Entry 4AIM (X-ray diffraction, 3.30 A resolution); this record covers chains A and C.

Chain A:
Protein: Polyribonucleotide nucleotidyltransferase
Source organism: Caulobacter vibrioides
Notes: EC 2.7.7.8
UniProt: Q9AC32 (PNP_CAUCR); residue numbers follow UniProt; this construct covers 1-712
Sequence (726 residues; each row starts with the number of its first residue; numbers below 1 keep their minus sign (Met-13 is residue -13)):
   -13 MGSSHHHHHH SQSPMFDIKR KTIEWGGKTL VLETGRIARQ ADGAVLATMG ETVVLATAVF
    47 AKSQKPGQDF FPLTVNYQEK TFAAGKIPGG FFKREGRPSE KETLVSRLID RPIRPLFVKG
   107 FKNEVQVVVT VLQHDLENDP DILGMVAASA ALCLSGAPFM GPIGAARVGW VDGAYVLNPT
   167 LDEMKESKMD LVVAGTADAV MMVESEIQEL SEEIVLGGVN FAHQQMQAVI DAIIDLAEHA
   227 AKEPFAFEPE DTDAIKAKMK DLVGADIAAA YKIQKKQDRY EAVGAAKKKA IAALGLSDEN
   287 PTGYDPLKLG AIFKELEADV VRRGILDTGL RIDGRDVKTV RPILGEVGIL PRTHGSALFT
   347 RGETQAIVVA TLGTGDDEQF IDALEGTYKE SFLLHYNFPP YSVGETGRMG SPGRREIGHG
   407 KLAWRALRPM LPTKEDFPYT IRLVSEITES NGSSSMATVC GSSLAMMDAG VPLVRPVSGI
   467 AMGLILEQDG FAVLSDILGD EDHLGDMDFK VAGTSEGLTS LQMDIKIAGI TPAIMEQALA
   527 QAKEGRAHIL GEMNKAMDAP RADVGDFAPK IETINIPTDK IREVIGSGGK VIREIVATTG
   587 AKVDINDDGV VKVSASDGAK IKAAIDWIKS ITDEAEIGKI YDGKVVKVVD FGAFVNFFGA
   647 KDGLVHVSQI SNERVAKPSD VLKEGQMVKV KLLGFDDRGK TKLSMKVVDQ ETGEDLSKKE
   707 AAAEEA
Not modelled in the structure: -13 to -2, 697-712
Differences from the reference sequence: expression tag (-13 to 0); conflict Ile623 (Val in Q9AC32)

Chain C:
Protein: Ribonuclease, rne/rng family protein
Notes: fragment: pnpase binding peptide - gww, residues 885-898
UniProt: Q9A749 (Q9A749_CAUCR); residue numbers follow UniProt; this construct covers 885-898
Sequence (14 residues; row label = number of the first residue in the row):
   885 TAPPEKPRRG WWRR
Not modelled in the structure: 885-889, 898

How chain A and chain C interact:
Pairs across the interface (22):
  Val104(A) with Trp895(C), hydrophobic
  Cys139(A) with Trp896(C)
  Gly142(A) with Trp895(C), hydrogen bond (backbone-side chain)
  Ala143(A) with Trp895(C)
  Pro144(A) with Trp895(C)
  Met146(A) with Trp895(C)
  Gly147(A) with Trp895(C); Trp896(C)
  Pro148(A) with Trp896(C)
  Ile220(A) with Trp896(C)
  Ala223(A) with Trp896(C), hydrophobic
  Glu224(A) with Arg892(C), hydrogen bond (backbone-backbone); Arg893(C), salt bridge
  His225(A) with Arg892(C)
  Ala226(A) with Arg892(C), hydrogen bond (backbone-side chain)
  Ala227(A) with Arg892(C), hydrogen bond (backbone-side chain); Trp896(C), hydrophobic
  Pro230(A) with Arg893(C); Gly894(C); Trp895(C)
  Phe231(A) with Trp895(C), hydrogen bond (backbone-side chain)
  Phe233(A) with Trp895(C)
Other interface residues (no listed pair), chain A (19 interface residues in all): Phe145, Pro235
Other interface residues (no listed pair), chain C (6 interface residues in all): Pro891

Overview:
19 residues of chain A and 6 residues of chain C are in contact; the contacts include 5 hydrogen bonds and 1
salt bridge. Polar contacts include Glu224(A)-Arg893(C), Gly142(A)-Trp895(C) and Ala226(A)-Arg892(C).
Chain A is Polyribonucleotide nucleotidyltransferase (Caulobacter vibrioides) and chain C is Ribonuclease,
rne/rng family protein; the structure, Crystal structure of C. crescentus PNPase bound to RNase E recognition
peptide, was determined by X-ray diffraction (same publication as 4AID and 4AM3).
